Entry 6PC3 (X-ray diffraction, 2.10 A resolution); this record covers chains A and B.

Chain A (and B):
Name: Guanosine pentaphosphate phosphohydrolase
Organism: Helicobacter pylori (strain G27)
Notes: chain B of this document is another copy of the same molecule, construct and numbering; everything in this record applies to it too
Reference sequence: B5ZA44 (B5ZA44_HELPG); residues 2-484 here = UniProt positions 2-484
Amino-acid sequence (495 residues; row label = number of the first residue in the row; numbers below 1 keep their minus sign (Met-10 is residue -10)):
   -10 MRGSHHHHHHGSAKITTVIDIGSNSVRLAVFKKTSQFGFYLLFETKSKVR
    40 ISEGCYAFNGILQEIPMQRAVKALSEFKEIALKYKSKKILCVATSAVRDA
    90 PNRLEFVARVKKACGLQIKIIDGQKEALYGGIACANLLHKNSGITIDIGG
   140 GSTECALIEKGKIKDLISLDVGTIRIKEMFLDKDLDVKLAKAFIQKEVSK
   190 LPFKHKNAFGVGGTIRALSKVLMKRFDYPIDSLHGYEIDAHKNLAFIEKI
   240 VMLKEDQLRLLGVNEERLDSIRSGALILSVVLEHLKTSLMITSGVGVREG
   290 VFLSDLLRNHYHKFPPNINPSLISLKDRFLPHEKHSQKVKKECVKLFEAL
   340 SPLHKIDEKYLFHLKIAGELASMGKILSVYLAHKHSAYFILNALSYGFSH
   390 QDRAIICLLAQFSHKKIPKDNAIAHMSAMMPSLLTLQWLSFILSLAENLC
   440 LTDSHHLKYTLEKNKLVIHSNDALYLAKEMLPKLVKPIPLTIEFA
Not modelled in the structure: -10 to 1
Differences from the reference sequence: initiating methionine (-10); expression tag (-9 to 1)
Metal / ion sites: K+: Glu115, Asp136, Ser141, Glu143 (together with phosphate ion); Mg2+: Val368 (together with GTP-gamma-S)
Residues lining bound ligands:
  - GTP-gamma-S (GSP; 5'-guanosine-diphosphate-monothiophosphate), molecule 1: Glu33, Lys35, Arg205, Lys209, Leu222, His223, Asn253, Gly283, Arg287
  - GTP-gamma-S (GSP), molecule 2: Val368, Tyr369, Leu370, Ala371, His372
  - Monothiophosphate (TS6): Asn13, Ser14, Arg16, Ile137, Gly138, Gly139, Gly201, Gly202, Thr203, Arg256

Interface between chain A and chain B:
Contacting residue pairs - 89 pairs, chain A then chain B:
  Leu30(A) - Val368(B)
  Leu30(A) - Tyr369(B)
  Leu31(A) - Lys364(B)
  Leu31(A) - Val368(B)
  Phe32(A) - Val368(B)
  Phe32(A) - Leu440(B)  hydrophobic
  Glu33(A) - Val368(B)
  Glu33(A) - Tyr369(B)
  Ser36(A) - Tyr464(B)
  Ser36(A) - Leu465(B)
  Ser36(A) - Glu468(B)  hydrogen bond
  Lys37(A) - Glu468(B)  hydrogen bond (backbone-side chain)
  Arg58(A) - Tyr464(B)
  Lys61(A) - Tyr464(B)
  Ala62(A) - Tyr464(B)  hydrophobic
  Glu65(A) - Thr441(B)
  Glu65(A) - Ala462(B)
  Glu65(A) - Leu463(B)  hydrogen bond (side chain-backbone)
  Glu65(A) - Tyr464(B)  hydrogen bond (side chain-backbone)
  Glu65(A) - Leu465(B)  hydrogen bond (side chain-backbone)
  Glu68(A) - Thr441(B)
  Glu68(A) - Asp442(B)  hydrogen bond (side chain-backbone)
  Ile69(A) - Leu440(B)  hydrophobic
  Ile69(A) - Leu465(B)  hydrophobic
  Lys72(A) - His321(B)
  Lys72(A) - His324(B)
  Lys72(A) - Cys439(B)  hydrogen bond (side chain-backbone)
  Lys72(A) - Leu440(B)  hydrogen bond (side chain-backbone)
  Lys74(A) - His321(B)
  Asp220(A) - Leu370(B)
  Glu255(A) - Glu468(B)
  Glu255(A) - Lys472(B)
  Arg287(A) - Tyr369(B)  hydrogen bond
  Arg317(A) - Ile365(B)  hydrogen bond (side chain-backbone)
  Arg317(A) - Leu366(B)  hydrogen bond (side chain-backbone)
  Phe318(A) - Ile365(B)
  His324(A) - Lys72(B)  hydrogen bond (side chain-backbone)
  Lys364(A) - Leu31(B)
  Ile365(A) - Tyr29(B)
  Ile365(A) - Arg317(B)  hydrogen bond (backbone-side chain)
  Ile365(A) - Phe318(B)
  Leu366(A) - Arg317(B)  hydrogen bond (backbone-side chain)
  Leu366(A) - Phe318(B)  hydrophobic
  Leu366(A) - Tyr377(B)  hydrophobic
  Leu366(A) - Phe378(B)  hydrophobic
  Leu366(A) - Ala382(B)  hydrophobic
  Ser367(A) - Asn381(B)
  Val368(A) - Leu30(B)
  Val368(A) - Leu31(B)
  Val368(A) - Phe32(B)
  Val368(A) - Glu33(B)
  Tyr369(A) - Glu33(B)
  Tyr369(A) - Arg287(B)  hydrogen bond
  Leu370(A) - Asp220(B)
  Lys373(A) - Tyr377(B)  hydrogen bond
  Lys373(A) - Asn381(B)
  His374(A) - Tyr377(B)  hydrogen bond
  His374(A) - Asn381(B)
  Tyr377(A) - Leu366(B)  hydrophobic
  Tyr377(A) - Lys373(B)  hydrogen bond
  Tyr377(A) - His374(B)  hydrogen bond
  Tyr377(A) - Tyr377(B)  hydrophobic
  Phe378(A) - Leu366(B)  hydrophobic
  Phe378(A) - Phe378(B)  hydrophobic
  Asn381(A) - Ser367(B)
  Asn381(A) - Lys373(B)  hydrogen bond
  Asn381(A) - His374(B)
  Ala382(A) - Leu366(B)  hydrophobic
  Cys439(A) - Lys72(B)  hydrogen bond (backbone-side chain)
  Leu440(A) - Ile69(B)
  Leu440(A) - Lys72(B)
  Thr441(A) - Glu65(B)
  Thr441(A) - Glu68(B)
  Thr441(A) - Ile69(B)
  Asp442(A) - Glu68(B)
  Asp442(A) - Lys72(B)  salt bridge
  Leu463(A) - Glu65(B)
  Tyr464(A) - Ser36(B)
  Tyr464(A) - Arg58(B)
  Tyr464(A) - Lys61(B)
  Tyr464(A) - Ala62(B)  hydrophobic
  Tyr464(A) - Glu65(B)  hydrogen bond (backbone-side chain)
  Leu465(A) - Ser36(B)
  Leu465(A) - Glu65(B)  hydrogen bond (backbone-side chain)
  Leu465(A) - Phe66(B)  hydrophobic
  Leu465(A) - Ile69(B)  hydrophobic
  Glu468(A) - Ser36(B)  hydrogen bond
  Glu468(A) - Lys37(B)  hydrogen bond (side chain-backbone)
  Lys472(A) - Glu255(B)  salt bridge
Also at the interface, not in a pair above, chain A (49 interface residues in all): Tyr29, Val38, Phe66, Tyr73, Gly283, Leu314, Ala462
Also at the interface, not in a pair above, chain B (49 interface residues in all): Val38, Tyr73, Gly283, Ser443

In short:
Chain A and chain B each contribute 49 residues to their interface; the contacts include 25 hydrogen bonds and
2 salt bridges. Polar pairs include Asp442(A)-Lys72(B), Lys472(A)-Glu255(B) and Ser36(A)-Glu468(B). Bound to
chain A: GTP-gamma-S and Monothiophosphate.
Both chains are Guanosine pentaphosphate phosphohydrolase (Helicobacter pylori (strain G27)). Entry 6PC3
(Crystal structure of Helicobacter pylori PPX/GppA in complex with GSP) was determined by X-ray diffraction,
deposited together with 6PBZ, 6PC0 and 6PC1.
